PDB entry 7ELN | electron microscopy, 3.00 A resolution | chains F and J of the 26 polymer chains in the assembly

Chain F:
Name: CRISPR-associated protein Csy3
Organism: Pseudomonas aeruginosa
Reference sequence: A0A659BSG0 (A0A659BSG0_PSEAI); numbering as in UniProt (aligned over 1-342)
Chain sequence (342 residues; numbered 1 to 342; the number before each row is that of its first residue):
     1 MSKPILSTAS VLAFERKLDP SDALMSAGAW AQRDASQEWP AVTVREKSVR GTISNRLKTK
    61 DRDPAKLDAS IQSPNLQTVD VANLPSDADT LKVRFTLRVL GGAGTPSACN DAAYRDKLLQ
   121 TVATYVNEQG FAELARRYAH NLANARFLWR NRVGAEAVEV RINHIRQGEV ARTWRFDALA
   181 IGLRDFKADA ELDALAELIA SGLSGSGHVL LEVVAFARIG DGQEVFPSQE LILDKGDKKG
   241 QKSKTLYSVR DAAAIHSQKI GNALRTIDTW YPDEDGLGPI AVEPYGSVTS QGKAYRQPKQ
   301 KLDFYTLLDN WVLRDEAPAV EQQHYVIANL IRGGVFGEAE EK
Not modelled in the structure: 1-4, 340-342

Chain J:
Molecule: 60-nt RNA strand
Organism: Pseudomonas aeruginosa
Sequence (60 nucleotides; row label = number of the first residue in the row):
     1 CUAAGAAAUU CACGGCGGGC UUGAUGUCCG CGUCUACCUG GUUCACUGCC GUGUAGGCAG

How chain F and chain J interact:
Contacting residue pairs (40):
  Ala13(F) with G17(J), sugar contact
  Phe14(F) with G17(J), hydrogen bond to the sugar; G18(J), sugar contact
  Glu15(F) with G17(J), phosphate contact; G18(J), phosphate contact
  Arg16(F) with G18(J), salt bridge to the phosphate; G19(J), salt bridge to the phosphate
  Val49(F) with U25(J), sugar contact; U27(J), phosphate contact
  Arg50(F) with U25(J), hydrogen bond to the sugar; G26(J), hydrogen bond to the sugar; U27(J), hydrogen bond to the base; C28(J), sugar contact
  Gly51(F) with U25(J), base contact
  Leu76(F) with U27(J), base contact
  Gln77(F) with U25(J), base contact
  Trp149(F) with C20(J), base contact
  Arg150(F) with G23(J), salt bridge to the phosphate; A24(J), salt bridge to the phosphate
  Gln229(F) with U21(J), base contact; U22(J), hydrogen bond to the phosphate; G23(J), phosphate contact
  Glu230(F) with U21(J), hydrogen bond to the base
  Leu231(F) with U21(J), base contact
  Ile232(F) with U21(J), base contact
  His256(F) with U21(J), salt bridge to the phosphate
  Gln258(F) with C20(J), sugar contact; U21(J), hydrogen bond to the phosphate
  Lys259(F) with C20(J), base contact; U22(J), salt bridge to the phosphate
  Asn262(F) with C20(J), hydrogen bond to the phosphate
  Arg265(F) with G19(J), sugar contact; C20(J), salt bridge to the phosphate
  Arg332(F) with G18(J), hydrogen bond to the sugar; G19(J), sugar contact
  Gly333(F) with G18(J), sugar contact
  Gly334(F) with G17(J), hydrogen bond to the sugar; G18(J), sugar contact
  Val335(F) with G17(J), base contact; G18(J), base contact
Interface residues without a listed pair, chain F (31 interface residues in all): Ser48, Thr52, Asn55, Ser107, Ser228, Val288, Thr289

Overview:
31 residues of chain F and 12 residues of chain J are in contact; the contacts include 10 hydrogen bonds and 7
salt bridges. Among the polar pairs are Arg50(F)-U27(J), Glu230(F)-U21(J) and Phe14(F)-G17(J).
Here chain F is CRISPR-associated protein Csy3 and chain J is a 60-nt RNA strand, both from Pseudomonas
aeruginosa. Entry 7ELN (Structure of Csy-AcrIF24-dsDNA) was determined by electron microscopy together with
7ELM and 7WE6 from the same study.
